PDB entry 1MOX | X-ray diffraction, 2.50 A resolution | chains A and B of the 4 polymer chains in the assembly

Chain A (and B):
Molecule: Epidermal Growth Factor Receptor
Source organism: Homo sapiens
Notes: EC 2.7.1.112; fragment: Extracellular Fragment; chain B of this document is another copy of the same molecule, construct and numbering; everything in this record applies to it too
UniProt: P00533 (EGFR_HUMAN); residues 1-501 here correspond to UniProt positions 25-525 (UniProt number = residue number + 24)
Amino-acid sequence (501 residues; numbered 1 to 501; the number before each row is that of its first residue):
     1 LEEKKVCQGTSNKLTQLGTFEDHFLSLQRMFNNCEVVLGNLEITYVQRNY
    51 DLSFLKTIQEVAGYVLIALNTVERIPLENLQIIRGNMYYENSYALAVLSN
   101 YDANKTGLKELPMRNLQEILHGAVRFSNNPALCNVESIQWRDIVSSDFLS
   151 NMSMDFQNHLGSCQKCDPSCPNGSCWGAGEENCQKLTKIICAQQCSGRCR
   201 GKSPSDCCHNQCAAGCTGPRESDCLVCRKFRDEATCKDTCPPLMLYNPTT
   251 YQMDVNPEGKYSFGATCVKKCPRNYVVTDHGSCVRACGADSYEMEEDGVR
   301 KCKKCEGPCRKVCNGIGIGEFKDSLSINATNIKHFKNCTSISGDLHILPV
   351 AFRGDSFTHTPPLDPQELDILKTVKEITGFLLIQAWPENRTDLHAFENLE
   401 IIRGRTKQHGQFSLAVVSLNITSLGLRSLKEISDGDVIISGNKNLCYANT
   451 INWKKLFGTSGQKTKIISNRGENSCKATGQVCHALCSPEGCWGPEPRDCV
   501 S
Disordered / not traced: 306, 501 (chain B: fully traced)
Cystine bridges: Cys7-Cys34, Cys133-Cys163, Cys166-Cys175, Cys170-Cys183, Cys191-Cys199, Cys195-Cys207, Cys208-Cys216, Cys212-Cys224, Cys227-Cys236, Cys240-Cys267, Cys271-Cys283, Cys287-Cys302, Cys305-Cys309, Cys313-Cys338, Cys446-Cys475, Cys482-Cys491, Cys486-Cys499
Glycans and other covalent adducts: glycan linked to Asn32, Asn328
Bound ions: platinum (II) ion site 1 near Met30 (its only coordinating residue here); platinum (II) ion site 2 near Met154 (its only coordinating residue here); platinum (II) ion site 3: Met244 (shared with His280(B) of chain B); Cd2+ site 1 near His280 (its only coordinating residue here); platinum (II) ion site 4: His280 (shared with Met244(B) of chain B); platinum (II) ion site 5 near Met294 (its only coordinating residue here); Cd2+ site 2: Asp392, His394; Cd2+ site 3: Glu495, Asp498 (together with chloride ion); Cd2+ site 4 near Glu495 (its only coordinating residue here)
Curated features (UniProtKB/Swiss-Prot):
  - modified residue: Ser205 (Phosphoserine)
  - glycosylation (N-linked (GlcNAc...) asparagine): Asn32 (complex), Asn49, Asn104, Asn151, Asn172, Asn328, Asn337, Asn389, Asn420

How chain A and chain B interact:
Contacting residue pairs (41):
  Asn86(A) with Thr249(B)
  Pro204(A) with Gln194(B)
  Phe230(A) with Tyr246(B), hydrophobic
  Met244(A) with His280(B), hydrogen bond
  Tyr246(A) with Phe230(B), hydrophobic; Ser262(B), hydrogen bond (side chain-backbone); Phe263(B); Gly264(B), hydrogen bond (side chain-backbone); Ser282(B); Cys283(B), hydrogen bond (side chain-backbone)
  Pro248(A) with Phe230(B), hydrophobic; Gly264(B)
  Thr249(A) with Asn86(B)
  Tyr251(A) with Phe263(B), hydrophobic; Gly264(B); Tyr275(B), hydrophobic; Cys283(B); Val284(B); Arg285(B), hydrogen bond (backbone-backbone)
  Gln252(A) with Val284(B); Ala286(B), hydrogen bond (side chain-backbone)
  Met253(A) with His280(B); Ser282(B), hydrogen bond
  Ser262(A) with Tyr246(B), hydrogen bond (backbone-side chain)
  Phe263(A) with Tyr246(B)
  Gly264(A) with Tyr246(B), hydrogen bond (backbone-side chain); Pro248(B); Tyr251(B)
  Ala265(A) with Pro248(B)
  Tyr275(A) with Tyr251(B), hydrophobic
  Asp279(A) with Asp279(B); His280(B)
  His280(A) with Met244(B), hydrogen bond; Met253(B); Asp279(B)
  Ser282(A) with Tyr246(B); Met253(B)
  Cys283(A) with Tyr246(B), hydrogen bond (backbone-side chain); Tyr251(B)
  Val284(A) with Tyr251(B)
  Arg285(A) with Tyr251(B), hydrogen bond (backbone-backbone)
Other interface residues (no listed pair), chain A (23 interface residues in all): Gln194, Thr250
Other interface residues (no listed pair), chain B (25 interface residues in all): Pro204, Ser205, Gln252, Ala265, Thr278

In short:
23 residues of chain A face 25 of chain B across their interface; the contacts include 12 hydrogen bonds.
Among the polar pairs are Met244(A)-His280(B), Tyr246(A)-Ser262(B) and Tyr246(A)-Gly264(B). Asp392(A) and
His394(A) coordinate Cd2+ site 2. Glu495(A) and Asp498(A) coordinate Cd2+ site 3.
Chain A and chain B are both Epidermal Growth Factor Receptor (Homo sapiens); the structure, Crystal Structure
of Human Epidermal Growth Factor Receptor (residues 1-501) in complex with TGF-alpha, was determined by X-ray
diffraction.
